9MUM - chains A and B; structure by X-ray diffraction, 1.97 A resolution.

Chain A:
Molecule: Glutamate receptor ionotropic, NMDA 1
From: Homo sapiens
Reference sequence: Q05586 (NMDZ1_HUMAN); numbering as in UniProt; present here: 394-544, 663-800
Amino-acid sequence (306 residues; row label = number of the first residue in the row; note: 116 numbers in that range are skipped by the numbering (no residue carries them; nothing is unmodelled there)):
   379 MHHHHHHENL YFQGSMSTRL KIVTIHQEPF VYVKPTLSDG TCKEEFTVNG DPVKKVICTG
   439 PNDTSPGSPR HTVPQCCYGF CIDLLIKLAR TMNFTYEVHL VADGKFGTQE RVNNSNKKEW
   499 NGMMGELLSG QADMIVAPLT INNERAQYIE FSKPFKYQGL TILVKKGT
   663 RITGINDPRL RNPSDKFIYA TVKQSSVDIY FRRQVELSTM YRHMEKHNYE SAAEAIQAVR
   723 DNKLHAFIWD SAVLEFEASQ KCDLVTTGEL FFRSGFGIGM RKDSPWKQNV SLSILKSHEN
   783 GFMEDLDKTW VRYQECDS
Not modelled in the structure: 379-396, 441-445, 489-493, 796-800
Sequence notes: initiating methionine (379); expression tag (380-393); linker (545-546)
Curated features (UniProtKB/Swiss-Prot):
  - binding site (glycine): Pro516, Thr518, Arg523, Ser688, Asp732
  - glycosylation (N-linked (GlcNAc...) asparagine): Asn440, Asn471, Asn491, Asn674, Asn771
  - natural variant: Ser688 (S688Y: In NDHMSD)
Disulfides: Cys420-Cys454, Cys436-Cys455
Small-molecule neighbours:
  - A1BRB (5-[2-(3-chlorophenyl)-2,2-difluoroethoxy]-N-[1-(pyrazin-2-yl)cyclopropyl]pyrazine-2-carboxamide): Ile519, Pro532, Tyr535, Arg755, Ser756, Gly757
  - glycine (GLY): Phe484, Pro516, Leu517, Thr518, Arg523, Ser687, Ser688, Trp731, Asp732, Phe758

Chain B:
Molecule: Glutamate receptor ionotropic, NMDA 2A
From: Homo sapiens
Reference sequence: Q12879 (NMDE1_HUMAN); residue numbers follow UniProt; this construct covers 401-539, 662-802
Amino-acid sequence (297 residues; each row starts with the number of its first residue; note: 119 numbers in that range are skipped by the numbering (no residue carries them; nothing is unmodelled there)):
   387 MHHHHHHENL YFQGPDDNHL SIVTLEEAPF VIVEDIDPLT ETCVRNTVPC RKFVKINNST
   447 NEGMNVKKCC KGFCIDILKK LSRTVKFTYD LYLVTNGKHG KKVNNVWNGM IGEVVYQRAV
   507 MAVGSLTINE ERSEVVDFSV PFVETGISVM VSRGTQ
   662 VTGLSDKKFQ RPHDYSPPFR FGTVPNGSTE RNIRNNYPYM HQYMTKFNQK GVEDALVSLK
   722 TGKLDAFIYD AAVLNYKAGR DEGCKLVTIG SGYIFATTGY GIALQKGSPW KRQIDLALLQ
   782 FVGDGEMEEL ETLWLTGICH N
Not modelled in the structure: 387-402, 423-426, 801-802
Sequence notes: initiating methionine (387); expression tag (388-400); linker (540-541)
Curated features (UniProtKB/Swiss-Prot):
  - binding site (L-glutamate): Ser511, Thr513, Arg518, Ser689, Thr690, Asp731
  - glycosylation (N-linked (GlcNAc...) asparagine): Asn443, Asn444, Asn687
  - natural variant: Leu411 (L411Q: In FESD; uncertain significance), Cys436 (C436R: In FESD), Gly449 (G449E: Found in a cutaneous malignant melanoma sample), Val452 (V452M: No effect on localization to the cell membrane), Phe459 (F459S: Found in a cutaneous malignant melanoma sample), Gly483 (G483R: In FESD), Gly498 (G498S: In FESD; uncertain significance), Arg504 (R504W: In FESD), Val506 (V506A: In FESD), Arg518 (R518C: In FESD; R518H: In FESD), Thr531 (T531M: In FESD), Gly532 (G532V: In FESD), 25 further natural variant entries in UniProt
Disulfides: Cys429-Cys455, Cys436-Cys456, Cys745-Cys800
Small-molecule neighbours:
  - A1BRB (5-[2-(3-chlorophenyl)-2,2-difluoroethoxy]-N-[1-(pyrazin-2-yl)cyclopropyl]pyrazine-2-carboxamide): Phe459, Val526, Pro527, Phe528, Val529, Glu530, Leu780, Val783, Met788, Glu792, Leu796
  - glutamic acid (GLU): His485, Ser511, Leu512, Thr513, Arg518, Val685, Gly688, Ser689, Thr690, Tyr730, Asp731, Tyr761

Chain A / chain B interface:
Pairs across the interface - 43 pairs, chain A then chain B:
  Asn520(A) - Leu780(B)
  Asn521(A) - Leu777(B)  hydrogen bond (side chain-backbone)
  Asn521(A) - Leu780(B)
  Asn521(A) - Gln781(B)
  Ala524(A) - Arg773(B)  hydrogen bond (backbone-side chain)
  Ala524(A) - Leu777(B)
  Ala524(A) - Leu780(B)  hydrophobic
  Gln525(A) - Leu777(B)
  Glu528(A) - Arg773(B)  salt bridge
  Lys531(A) - Ile514(B)
  Lys531(A) - Phe524(B)  hydrogen bond (side chain-backbone)
  Lys531(A) - Ser525(B)  hydrogen bond (side chain-backbone)
  Pro532(A) - Pro527(B)  hydrophobic
  Tyr535(A) - Pro527(B)
  Tyr535(A) - Glu530(B)
  Tyr535(A) - Thr758(B)
  Tyr535(A) - Thr759(B)
  Tyr535(A) - Gly760(B)
  Gln696(A) - Gly784(B)  hydrogen bond (side chain-backbone)
  Gln696(A) - Asp785(B)
  Gln696(A) - Gly786(B)
  Phe754(A) - Val783(B)  hydrophobic
  Arg755(A) - Glu530(B)
  Arg755(A) - Glu792(B)  salt bridge
  Lys764(A) - Arg773(B)
  Gln770(A) - Ser519(B)
  Leu774(A) - Glu516(B)
  Leu774(A) - Ser519(B)
  Leu777(A) - Ile514(B)  hydrophobic
  Leu777(A) - Asn515(B)
  Leu777(A) - Ser519(B)
  Lys778(A) - Glu516(B)
  His780(A) - Ala757(B)
  His780(A) - Thr758(B)  hydrogen bond
  Glu781(A) - Asn515(B)
  Glu781(A) - Glu516(B)  hydrogen bond (side chain-backbone)
  Glu781(A) - Asn693(B)  hydrogen bond (backbone-side chain)
  Glu781(A) - Asn697(B)  hydrogen bond (backbone-side chain)
  Glu781(A) - Phe756(B)
  Glu781(A) - Ala757(B)
  Asn782(A) - Asn697(B)
  Glu786(A) - Tyr754(B)  hydrogen bond
  Glu786(A) - Phe756(B)
Interface residues without a listed pair, chain A (23 interface residues in all): Ile519, Gln536, Gly783
Interface residues without a listed pair, chain B (28 interface residues in all): Glu520, Asp523, Lys772

Summary:
Chain A and chain B form an interface of 23 and 28 residues respectively, with 10 hydrogen bonds and 2 salt
bridges. Among the polar pairs are Glu528(A)-Arg773(B), Arg755(A)-Glu792(B) and Asn521(A)-Leu777(B). Compound
A1BRB is bound between chain A and chain B. Chain A binds glycine.
Chain A is Glutamate receptor ionotropic, NMDA 1 and chain B is Glutamate receptor ionotropic, NMDA 2A, both
from Homo sapiens; the structure, Crystal structure of GluN1/GluN2A ligand-binding domain in complex with
Compound 11, Glycine and Glutamate, was determined by X-ray diffraction, deposited together with 9MUL.
